Entry 1APZ (X-ray diffraction, 2.30 A resolution); this record covers chains A and C of the 4 polymer chains in the assembly.

# Chain A (and C)
Molecule: Aspartylglucosaminidase
From: Homo sapiens
Notes: EC 3.5.1.26; chain C of this document is another copy of the same molecule, construct and numbering; everything in this record applies to it too
UniProt: P20933 (ASPG_HUMAN); residues 1-162 here correspond to UniProt positions 24-185 (UniProt number = residue number + 23)
Amino-acid sequence (162 residues; each row starts with the number of its first residue):
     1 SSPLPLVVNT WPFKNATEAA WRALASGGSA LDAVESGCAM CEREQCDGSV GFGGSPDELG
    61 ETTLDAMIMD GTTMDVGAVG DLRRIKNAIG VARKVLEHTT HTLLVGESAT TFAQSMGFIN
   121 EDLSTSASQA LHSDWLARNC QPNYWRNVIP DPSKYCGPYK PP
Disordered / not traced: 1
Swiss-Prot annotation at these positions:
  - modified residue: S1 (Blocked amino end (Ser))
  - glycosylation: N15 (N-linked (GlcNAc...) asparagine)
Cystine bridges: C41-C46, C140-C156
Covalent attachments: N-acetylglucosamine (NAG) linked to N15

# How chain A and chain C interact
Contacting residue pairs (43; chain A residue first):
  D75(A) with R146(C), salt bridge
  D81(A) with V105(C); S108(C)
  R83(A) with E107(C), salt bridge; S108(C)
  L96(A) with R146(C), hydrogen bond (backbone-side chain)
  E97(A) with R146(C); N147(C), hydrogen bond (backbone-side chain)
  H98(A) with W145(C); R146(C), hydrogen bond (backbone-backbone); N147(C), hydrogen bond (side chain-backbone); V148(C); P161(C)
  T99(A) with Y144(C); R146(C)
  T100(A) with Y144(C), hydrogen bond (backbone-backbone)
  H101(A) with Y144(C)
  V105(A) with D81(C); V105(C), hydrophobic
  G106(A) with E107(C)
  E107(A) with R83(C), salt bridge; E107(C), hydrogen bond (backbone-side chain)
  S108(A) with D81(C); R83(C)
  F112(A) with W145(C), hydrophobic
  M116(A) with W145(C), hydrophobic; P161(C)
  Y144(A) with H98(C); T99(C); T100(C), hydrogen bond (backbone-backbone); H101(C)
  W145(A) with H98(C); F112(C), hydrophobic; M116(C), hydrophobic
  R146(A) with D75(C), salt bridge; L96(C), hydrogen bond (side chain-backbone); E97(C); H98(C), hydrogen bond (backbone-backbone); T99(C), hydrogen bond (side chain-backbone)
  N147(A) with E97(C), hydrogen bond (side chain-backbone); H98(C), hydrogen bond (backbone-side chain)
  V148(A) with H98(C)
  P161(A) with S115(C)
Other interface residues (no listed pair), chain A (25 interface residues in all): S115, Y159, K160, P162
Other interface residues (no listed pair), chain C (23 interface residues in all): G106, Y159

# Overview
Chain A and chain C form an interface of 25 and 23 residues respectively; the contacts include 12 hydrogen
bonds and 4 salt bridges. Among the polar pairs are D75(A)-R146(C), R83(A)-E107(C) and L96(A)-R146(C).
N-acetylglucosamine is covalently linked to N15(A).
Chain A and chain C are both Aspartylglucosaminidase (Homo sapiens); the structure, Human
aspartylglucosaminidase complex with reaction product, was determined by X-ray diffraction together with 1APY
from the same study.
